Entry 6T9E (X-ray diffraction, 2.99 A resolution); this record covers chains CCC and HHH of the 6 polymer chains in the assembly.

# Chain CCC
Molecule: Platelet-derived growth factor subunit B
Organism: Homo sapiens
Reference sequence: P01127 (PDGFB_HUMAN); residues 1-109 here correspond to UniProt positions 82-190 (UniProt number = residue number + 81)
Chain sequence (109 residues; row label = number of the first residue in the row):
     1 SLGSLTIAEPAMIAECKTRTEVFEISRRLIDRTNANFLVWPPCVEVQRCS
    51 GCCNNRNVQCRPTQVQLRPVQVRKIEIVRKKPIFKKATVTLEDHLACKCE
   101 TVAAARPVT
Not modelled in the structure: 1-6, 102-109
Disulfide bonds: Cys16-Cys60, Cys49-Cys97, Cys53-Cys99
Swiss-Prot annotation at these positions:
  - site (Involved in receptor binding): Arg27, Ile30

# Chain HHH
Molecule: DutaFab mat VH chain
Organism: Homo sapiens
Chain sequence (220 residues; numbered 1 to 220; the number before each row is that of its first residue):
     1 DLQLVESGGGLVKPGGSLRLSCAADGWWFGYTDMSWVRQAPGKGLEWVGS
    51 ISYKGGSTYYNTKFIGRFTISRDDDTNTLYLQMNSLRAEDTAVYYCARDD
   101 GYFDTWGQGTLVTVSSASTKGPSVFPLAPSSKSTSGGTAALGCLVKDYFP
   151 EPVTVSWNSGALTSGVHTFPAVLQSSGLYSLSSVVTVPSSSLGTKTYICN
   201 VNHKPSNTKVDKKVEPKSCT
Not modelled in the structure: 190-196, 217-220
Disulfide bonds: Cys22-Cys96, Cys143-Cys199

# How chain CCC and chain HHH interact
Residue-residue contacts - 10 pairs, chain CCC then chain HHH:
  Pro10(CCC) - Asp1(HHH)
  Cys53(CCC) - Trp27(HHH)
  Asn54(CCC) - Gly26(HHH)
  Asn54(CCC) - Trp27(HHH)  hydrogen bond (backbone-backbone)
  Asn54(CCC) - Asn77(HHH)
  Asn55(CCC) - Asp75(HHH)  hydrogen bond (side chain-backbone)
  Asn55(CCC) - Thr76(HHH)
  Asn55(CCC) - Asn77(HHH)
  Arg56(CCC) - Asp74(HHH)  hydrogen bond (side chain-backbone)
  Arg56(CCC) - Asp75(HHH)  salt bridge

# Summary
The interface between chain CCC and chain HHH involves 5 residues on one side and 7 on the other; the contacts
include 3 hydrogen bonds and 1 salt bridge. Polar contacts include Arg56(CCC)-Asp75(HHH),
Asn55(CCC)-Asp75(HHH) and Arg56(CCC)-Asp74(HHH).
Chain CCC is Platelet-derived growth factor subunit B and chain HHH is DutaFab mat VH chain, both from Homo
sapiens; the structure, Crystal structure of a bispecific DutaFab in complex with human PDGF, was determined
by X-ray diffraction together with 6T9D from the same study.
